Entry 9J4S (X-ray diffraction, 2.95 A resolution); this record covers chains F and J of the 5 polymer chains in the assembly.

Chain F:
Molecule: HLA class I histocompatibility antigen, B alpha chain
Source organism: Homo sapiens
Reference sequence: P01889 (HLAB_HUMAN); residues 1-275 here correspond to UniProt positions 25-299 (UniProt number = residue number + 24)
Chain sequence (276 residues; each row starts with the number of its first residue; numbering starts at 0):
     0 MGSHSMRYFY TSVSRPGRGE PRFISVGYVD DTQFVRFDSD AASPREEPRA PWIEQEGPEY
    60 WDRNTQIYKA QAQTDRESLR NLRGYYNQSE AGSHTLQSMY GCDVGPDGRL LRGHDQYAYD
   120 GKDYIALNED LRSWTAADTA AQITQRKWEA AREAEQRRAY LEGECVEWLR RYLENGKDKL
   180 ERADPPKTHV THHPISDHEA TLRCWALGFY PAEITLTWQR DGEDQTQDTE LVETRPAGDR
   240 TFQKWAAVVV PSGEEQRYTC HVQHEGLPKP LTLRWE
Unresolved in the structure: 0-1, 17
Construct notes: initiating methionine (0)
Curated features (UniProtKB/Swiss-Prot):
  - region: Glu275 (Connecting peptide)
  - motif: Ser77 to Gly83 (Bw6 motif)
  - binding site (a peptide antigen): Asn63, Tyr84, Thr143, Lys146, Glu152, Tyr159, Tyr171
  - glycosylation: Asn86 (N-linked (GlcNAc...) asparagine)
Disulfide bonds: Cys101-Cys164, Cys203-Cys259

Chain J:
Molecule: Nucleoprotein
Reference sequence: P0DTC9 (NCAP_SARS2); residues 1-9 here correspond to UniProt positions 105-113 (UniProt number = residue number + 104)
Chain sequence (9 residues; numbered 1 to 9; the number before each row is that of its first residue):
     1 SPRWYFYYL

Chain F / chain J interface:
Residue-residue contacts (45; chain F residue first):
  Tyr7(F) - Ser1(J)  hydrogen bond (side chain-backbone)
  Tyr7(F) - Pro2(J)
  Tyr9(F) - Pro2(J)
  Glu45(F) - Pro2(J)
  Tyr59(F) - Ser1(J)
  Arg62(F) - Trp4(J)
  Asn63(F) - Ser1(J)
  Asn63(F) - Pro2(J)
  Ile66(F) - Arg3(J)
  Ile66(F) - Trp4(J)  hydrophobic
  Ile66(F) - Phe6(J)
  Tyr67(F) - Pro2(J)  hydrophobic
  Ala69(F) - Phe6(J)  hydrophobic
  Gln70(F) - Phe6(J)
  Thr73(F) - Phe6(J)
  Thr73(F) - Tyr7(J)
  Thr73(F) - Tyr8(J)
  Glu76(F) - Tyr8(J)
  Ser77(F) - Tyr7(J)
  Ser77(F) - Tyr8(J)
  Ser77(F) - Leu9(J)  hydrogen bond (side chain-backbone)
  Asn80(F) - Leu9(J)  hydrogen bond (side chain-backbone)
  Tyr84(F) - Leu9(J)  hydrogen bond (side chain-backbone)
  Leu95(F) - Leu9(J)  hydrophobic
  Tyr99(F) - Pro2(J)
  Tyr99(F) - Arg3(J)  hydrogen bond (side chain-backbone)
  Asp114(F) - Arg3(J)  salt bridge
  Tyr116(F) - Arg3(J)  hydrogen bond
  Tyr116(F) - Tyr7(J)
  Tyr123(F) - Leu9(J)  hydrophobic
  Thr143(F) - Leu9(J)  hydrogen bond (side chain-backbone)
  Lys146(F) - Tyr8(J)
  Lys146(F) - Leu9(J)  hydrogen bond (side chain-backbone)
  Trp147(F) - Tyr8(J)  hydrogen bond (side chain-backbone)
  Glu152(F) - Tyr7(J)
  Gln155(F) - Tyr5(J)
  Gln155(F) - Tyr7(J)
  Arg156(F) - Arg3(J)
  Arg156(F) - Tyr7(J)
  Tyr159(F) - Ser1(J)  hydrogen bond (side chain-backbone)
  Tyr159(F) - Arg3(J)
  Tyr159(F) - Tyr5(J)  hydrophobic
  Glu163(F) - Tyr5(J)  hydrogen bond
  Trp167(F) - Ser1(J)  hydrogen bond
  Tyr171(F) - Ser1(J)  hydrogen bond (side chain-backbone)
Also at the interface, not in a pair above, chain F (32 interface residues in all): Met5, Leu81

In short:
Chain F and chain J form an interface of 32 and 9 residues respectively; the contacts include 13 hydrogen
bonds and 1 salt bridge. Among the polar pairs are Asp114(F)-Arg3(J), Tyr7(F)-Ser1(J) and Ser77(F)-Leu9(J).
UniProt lists 7 peptide antigen-binding residues on chain F.
Here chain F is HLA class I histocompatibility antigen, B alpha chain (Homo sapiens) and chain J is
Nucleoprotein. Entry 9J4S (Structural basis for recognition of SARS-CoV-2 conserved nucleocapside epitopes by
dominant T cell receptors) was determined by X-ray diffraction.
